Entry 6YDI (X-ray diffraction, 1.95 A resolution); this record covers chains D and F of the 4 polymer chains in the assembly.

[Chain D]
Molecule: Methane monooxygenase component A alpha chain
Organism: Methylosinus trichosporium OB3b
Notes: EC 1.14.13.25
Reference sequence: P27353 (MEMA_METTR); residues 1-526 here = UniProt positions 1-526
Sequence (526 residues; row label = number of the first residue in the row):
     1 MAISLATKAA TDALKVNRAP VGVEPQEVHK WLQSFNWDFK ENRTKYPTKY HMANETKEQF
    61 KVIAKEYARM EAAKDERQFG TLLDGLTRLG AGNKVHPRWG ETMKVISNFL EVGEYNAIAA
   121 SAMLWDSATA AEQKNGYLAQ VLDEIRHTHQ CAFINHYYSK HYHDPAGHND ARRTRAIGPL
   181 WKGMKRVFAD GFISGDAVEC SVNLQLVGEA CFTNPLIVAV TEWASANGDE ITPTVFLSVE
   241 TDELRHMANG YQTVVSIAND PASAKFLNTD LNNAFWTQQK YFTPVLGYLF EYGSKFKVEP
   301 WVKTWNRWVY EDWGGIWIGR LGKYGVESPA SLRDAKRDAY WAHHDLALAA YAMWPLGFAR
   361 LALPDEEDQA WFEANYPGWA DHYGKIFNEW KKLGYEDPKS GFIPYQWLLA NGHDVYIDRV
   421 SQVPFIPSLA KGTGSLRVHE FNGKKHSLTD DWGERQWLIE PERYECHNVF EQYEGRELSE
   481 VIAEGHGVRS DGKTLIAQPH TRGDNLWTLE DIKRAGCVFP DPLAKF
Disordered / not traced: 1-15
Metal / ion sites: Fe2+ site 1: Glu114, Glu144, His147, Glu243; Fe2+ site 2: Glu144, Glu209, Glu243, His246
Curated features (UniProtKB/Swiss-Prot):
  - active site: Cys151
  - binding site (Fe cation): Glu114, Glu144, His147, Glu209, Glu243, His246
Reported in the primary citation:
  - conformationally variable residues (side-chain flip): Glu243
  - Fe2+ coordination: Glu144, Glu209, Glu243

[Chain F]
Molecule: Methane monooxygenase
Organism: Methylosinus trichosporium OB3b
Reference sequence: A0A1A6FHH2 (A0A1A6FHH2_9RHIZ); numbering as in UniProt (aligned over 1-169)
Sequence (169 residues; each row starts with the number of its first residue):
     1 MAKREPIHDN SIRTEWEAKI AKLTSVDQAT KFIQDFRLAY TSPFRKSYDI DVDYQYIERK
    61 IEEKLSVLKT EKLPVADLIT KATTGEDAAA VEATWIAKIK AAKSKYEAER IHIEFRQLYK
   121 PPVLPVNVFL RTDAALGTVL MEIRNTDYYG TPLEGLRKER GVKVLHLQA
Disordered / not traced: 1

[How chain D and chain F interact]
Contacting residue pairs (90; chain D residue first):
  Lys45(D) - Ala134(F)
  Pro47(D) - Ala134(F)
  Pro47(D) - Thr138(F)
  Pro47(D) - Met141(F)  hydrophobic
  Thr48(D) - Thr138(F)
  Thr48(D) - Met141(F)
  Lys49(D) - Met141(F)
  Lys49(D) - Asn145(F)  hydrogen bond
  Asp196(D) - Met141(F)
  Lys265(D) - Thr146(F)
  Phe266(D) - Glu142(F)
  Phe266(D) - Asn145(F)
  Phe266(D) - Thr146(F)
  Thr269(D) - Tyr148(F)
  Thr269(D) - Tyr149(F)
  Asn272(D) - Tyr149(F)  hydrogen bond
  Asn273(D) - Tyr148(F)
  Asn273(D) - Tyr149(F)  hydrogen bond
  Pro427(D) - Gln168(F)
  Ser435(D) - Gln168(F)
  Leu436(D) - Leu167(F)
  Leu436(D) - Gln168(F)  hydrogen bond (backbone-side chain)
  Arg437(D) - His166(F)
  Arg437(D) - Leu167(F)
  Val438(D) - Val164(F)
  Val438(D) - Leu165(F)  hydrogen bond (backbone-backbone)
  Val438(D) - His166(F)  hydrogen bond (backbone-backbone)
  His439(D) - Arg157(F)
  His439(D) - Val162(F)
  His439(D) - Lys163(F)
  His439(D) - Val164(F)
  Glu440(D) - Val162(F)
  Glu440(D) - Lys163(F)  hydrogen bond (backbone-backbone)
  Glu440(D) - Leu165(F)
  Phe441(D) - Arg160(F)
  Phe441(D) - Val162(F)  hydrophobic
  Asn442(D) - Pro43(F)  hydrogen bond (side chain-backbone)
  Asn442(D) - Phe44(F)
  Asn442(D) - Arg45(F)  hydrogen bond (side chain-backbone)
  Asn442(D) - Tyr48(F)
  Lys444(D) - Tyr48(F)
  Lys444(D) - Asp51(F)
  Lys445(D) - Leu165(F)
  Asp451(D) - Leu153(F)
  Trp452(D) - Tyr149(F)  hydrophobic
  Glu454(D) - Leu153(F)
  Glu454(D) - Arg157(F)  salt bridge
  Arg455(D) - Tyr148(F)  hydrogen bond (side chain-backbone)
  Arg455(D) - Tyr149(F)
  Arg455(D) - Thr151(F)  hydrogen bond (side chain-backbone)
  Arg455(D) - Pro152(F)
  Arg455(D) - Leu153(F)
  Arg455(D) - Leu156(F)
  Gln456(D) - Tyr148(F)
  Trp457(D) - Val162(F)  hydrophobic
  Leu458(D) - Arg157(F)
  Leu458(D) - Arg160(F)  hydrogen bond (backbone-side chain)
  Ile459(D) - Glu109(F)
  Ile459(D) - Arg144(F)  hydrogen bond (backbone-side chain)
  Ile459(D) - Tyr148(F)
  Ile459(D) - Arg160(F)
  Glu460(D) - Arg144(F)
  Glu460(D) - Tyr148(F)  hydrogen bond
  Pro461(D) - Pro43(F)
  Pro461(D) - Arg160(F)
  Glu462(D) - Pro43(F)
  Glu462(D) - Ile113(F)
  Glu462(D) - Arg144(F)  salt bridge
  Glu465(D) - Ser42(F)
  Glu465(D) - Pro43(F)
  Glu465(D) - Arg45(F)  salt bridge
  His467(D) - Asp51(F)  salt bridge
  His467(D) - Gln55(F)
  Glu471(D) - Arg4(F)
  Glu471(D) - Val52(F)
  Gln472(D) - Arg4(F)
  Gln472(D) - Ile7(F)
  Gln472(D) - Val52(F)
  Tyr473(D) - Ile7(F)  hydrophobic
  Glu474(D) - Ala2(F)  hydrogen bond (side chain-backbone)
  Glu474(D) - Lys3(F)
  Glu474(D) - Arg4(F)  hydrogen bond (backbone-backbone)
  Gly475(D) - Lys3(F)
  Arg476(D) - Arg4(F)
  Arg476(D) - Glu5(F)
  Arg476(D) - Pro6(F)
  Arg476(D) - Ile7(F)
  Glu484(D) - Pro6(F)
  Glu484(D) - Ile7(F)  hydrogen bond (side chain-backbone)
  Phe526(D) - His166(F)
Also at the interface, not in a pair above, chain D (44 interface residues in all): Asp270, Phe425
Also at the interface, not in a pair above, chain F (44 interface residues in all): His8, Tyr54, Gly137, Leu140, Gly150, Gly161

[Overview]
Chain D and chain F each contribute 44 residues to their interface, with 17 hydrogen bonds and 4 salt bridges.
Polar contacts include Glu454(D)-Arg157(F), Glu462(D)-Arg144(F) and Glu465(D)-Arg45(F). From UniProt:
active-site residue Cys151(D) and 6 Fe cation-binding residues on chain D. From the paper: Fe2+ coordination
by Glu144(D), Glu209(D) and Glu243(D); conformational variability at Glu243(D).
Here chain D is Methane monooxygenase component A alpha chain and chain F is Methane monooxygenase, both from
Methylosinus trichosporium OB3b. Entry 6YDI (XFEL structure of the Soluble methane monooxygenase hydroxylase
and regulatory subunit complex, from Methylosinus trichosporium OB3b ...) was determined by X-ray diffraction
(same publication as 6YD0, 6YDU and 6YY3).
